4CPY - chains A and B; structure by X-ray diffraction, 1.80 A resolution.

[Chain A (and B)]
Name: Neuraminidase
Organism: Influenza B virus
Notes: EC 3.2.1.18; chain B of this document is another copy of the same molecule, construct and numbering; everything in this record applies to it too
Chain sequence (466 residues; numbered 0 to 465; the number before each row is that of its first residue; numbering starts at 0):
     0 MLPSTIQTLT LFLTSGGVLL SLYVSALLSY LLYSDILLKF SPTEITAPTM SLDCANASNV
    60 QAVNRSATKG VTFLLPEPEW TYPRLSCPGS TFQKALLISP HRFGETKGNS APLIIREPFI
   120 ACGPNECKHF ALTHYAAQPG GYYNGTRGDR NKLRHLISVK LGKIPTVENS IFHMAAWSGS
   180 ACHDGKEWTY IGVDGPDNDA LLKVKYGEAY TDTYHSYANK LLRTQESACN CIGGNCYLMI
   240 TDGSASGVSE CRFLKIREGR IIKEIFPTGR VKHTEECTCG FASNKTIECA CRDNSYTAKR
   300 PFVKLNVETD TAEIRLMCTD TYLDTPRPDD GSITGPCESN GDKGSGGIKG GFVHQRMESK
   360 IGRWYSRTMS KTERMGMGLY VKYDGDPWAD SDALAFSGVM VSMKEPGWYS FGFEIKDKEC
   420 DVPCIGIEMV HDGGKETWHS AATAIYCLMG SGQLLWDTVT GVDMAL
Disordered / not traced: 0-75
Disulfide bonds: Cys86-Cys419, Cys121-Cys126, Cys181-Cys228, Cys230-Cys235, Cys276-Cys290, Cys278-Cys288, Cys317-Cys336, Cys423-Cys446
Covalently attached groups: N-acetylglucosamine (NAG) linked to Asn143, Asn283
Metal / ion sites: Ca2+: Asp292, Thr296, Asp323, Gly343, Gly345
Residues lining bound ligands: Oseltamivir carboxylate (G39; (3R,4R,5S)-4-(acetylamino)-5-amino-3-(pentan-3-yloxy)cyclohex-1-ene-1-carboxylic acid): Arg115, Glu116, Asp148, Arg149, Trp176, Ser177, Leu220, Arg222, Ala244, Glu274, Glu275, Arg291, Asn293, Gly346, Arg373, Tyr408

[Interface between chain A and chain B]
Contacting residue pairs (85; chain A residue first):
  Cys86(A) - Arg259(B)  hydrogen bond
  Gln92(A) - Leu200(B)
  Lys93(A) - Lys151(B)  hydrogen bond (side chain-backbone)
  Lys93(A) - Asp193(B)
  Lys93(A) - Lys202(B)
  Ala94(A) - Met173(B)
  Ala94(A) - Ala174(B)  hydrogen bond (backbone-backbone)
  Ala94(A) - Tyr209(B)
  Leu95(A) - His154(B)
  Leu95(A) - Phe171(B)
  Leu95(A) - Tyr209(B)
  Leu96(A) - Tyr134(B)  hydrogen bond (backbone-side chain)
  Leu96(A) - Leu152(B)  hydrophobic
  Leu96(A) - His154(B)  hydrogen bond (backbone-side chain)
  Ile97(A) - Tyr134(B)
  Ser98(A) - Tyr134(B)  hydrogen bond (backbone-side chain)
  Arg101(A) - His133(B)  hydrogen bond (side chain-backbone)
  Arg101(A) - Tyr134(B)  hydrogen bond (side chain-backbone)
  Arg101(A) - Ala135(B)
  Arg101(A) - Tyr141(B)
  Arg101(A) - Leu152(B)
  Phe102(A) - Leu112(B)  hydrophobic
  Phe102(A) - Tyr134(B)  hydrophobic
  Phe102(A) - Ala135(B)
  Phe102(A) - Ala136(B)
  Phe102(A) - Val166(B)  hydrophobic
  Glu104(A) - Gly139(B)
  Glu104(A) - Gly140(B)  hydrogen bond (side chain-backbone)
  Glu104(A) - Tyr141(B)
  Lys106(A) - Pro138(B)
  Gly107(A) - Pro138(B)
  Asn108(A) - Gly107(B)  hydrogen bond (side chain-backbone)
  Asn108(A) - Asn108(B)
  Asn108(A) - Ser109(B)  hydrogen bond (side chain-backbone)
  Asn108(A) - Pro138(B)
  Ser109(A) - Ala110(B)
  Ser109(A) - Val166(B)
  Cys126(A) - Glu207(B)
  Lys159(A) - Ile170(B)
  Lys159(A) - Glu207(B)  salt bridge
  Gly161(A) - Ile170(B)
  Gly161(A) - Phe171(B)  hydrogen bond (backbone-backbone)
  Lys162(A) - Glu167(B)  hydrogen bond (side chain-backbone)
  Lys162(A) - Asn168(B)  hydrogen bond (side chain-backbone)
  Lys162(A) - Ser169(B)  hydrogen bond (side chain-backbone)
  Lys162(A) - Ile170(B)
  Ile163(A) - Tyr134(B)
  Ile163(A) - Val166(B)
  Ile163(A) - Phe171(B)  hydrophobic
  Thr165(A) - Glu167(B)  hydrogen bond
  Glu167(A) - Glu167(B)
  Asn168(A) - Glu167(B)  hydrogen bond (side chain-backbone)
  Ile414(A) - Glu207(B)
  Ile414(A) - Ala208(B)  hydrophobic
  Ile414(A) - Tyr209(B)  hydrophobic
  Asp416(A) - Ala208(B)
  Asp416(A) - Thr210(B)
  Asp416(A) - Arg259(B)  salt bridge
  Lys417(A) - Glu186(B)  salt bridge
  Lys417(A) - Tyr205(B)
  Cys419(A) - Arg259(B)
  Val421(A) - Tyr209(B)
  Cys446(A) - Tyr209(B)  hydrophobic
  Met448(A) - Lys202(B)
  Met448(A) - Tyr209(B)  hydrophobic
  Met448(A) - Thr212(B)
  Gly449(A) - Thr212(B)
  Ser450(A) - His214(B)  hydrogen bond (backbone-side chain)
  Leu454(A) - Pro195(B)
  Leu454(A) - Asp198(B)
  Leu454(A) - Leu200(B)  hydrophobic
  Trp455(A) - Asn150(B)
  Trp455(A) - Lys151(B)
  Trp455(A) - Trp176(B)
  Trp455(A) - Asp193(B)
  Trp455(A) - Gly194(B)
  Trp455(A) - Pro195(B)
  Asp456(A) - Lys151(B)  salt bridge
  Val458(A) - Leu152(B)
  Thr459(A) - Leu152(B)
  Gly460(A) - Tyr141(B)
  Val461(A) - Tyr141(B)
  Asp462(A) - Tyr141(B)  hydrogen bond (backbone-side chain)
  Leu465(A) - Gly140(B)
  Leu465(A) - Tyr141(B)
Interface residues without a listed pair, chain A (48 interface residues in all): Pro87, His100, Asn124, Glu125, Leu160, Leu447, Gly451
Interface residues without a listed pair, chain B (43 interface residues in all): His172, Asp211

[Overview]
Chain A and chain B form an interface of 48 and 43 residues respectively; the contacts include 19 hydrogen
bonds and 4 salt bridges. Among the polar pairs are Lys159(A)-Glu207(B), Asp416(A)-Arg259(B) and
Lys417(A)-Glu186(B). Bound to chain A: Oseltamivir carboxylate.
Chain A and chain B are both Neuraminidase (Influenza B virus); the structure, Structure of the Neuraminidase
from the B/Lyon/CHU/15.216/2011 virus in complex with Oseltamivir, was determined by X-ray diffraction,
deposited together with 4CPL, 4CPM, 4CPN, 4CPO and 4CPZ.
